9FXI - chain A; structure by X-ray diffraction, 3.06 A resolution.

== Chain A ==
Name: Glutaminyl-peptide cyclotransferase
From: Homo sapiens
Notes: EC 2.3.2.5
UniProt: Q16769 (QPCT_HUMAN); residues 32-361 here = UniProt positions 32-361
Chain sequence (341 residues; row label = number of the first residue in the row):
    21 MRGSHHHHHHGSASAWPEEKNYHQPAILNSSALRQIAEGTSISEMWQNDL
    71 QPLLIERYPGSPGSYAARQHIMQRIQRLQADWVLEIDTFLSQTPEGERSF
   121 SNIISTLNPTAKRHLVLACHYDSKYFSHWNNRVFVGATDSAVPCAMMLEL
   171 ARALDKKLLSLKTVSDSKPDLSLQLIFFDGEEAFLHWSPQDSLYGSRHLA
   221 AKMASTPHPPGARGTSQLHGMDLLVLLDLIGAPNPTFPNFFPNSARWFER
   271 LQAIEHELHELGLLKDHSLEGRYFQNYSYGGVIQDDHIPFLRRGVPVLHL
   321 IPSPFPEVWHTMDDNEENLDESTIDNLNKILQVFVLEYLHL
Not modelled in the structure: 21-33, 184-185
Differences from the reference sequence: initiating methionine (21); expression tag (22-31); engineered mutation Glu115 (Tyr in Q16769), Glu117 (Tyr in Q16769)
Metal / ion sites: Co2+: Asp159, Glu202, His330 (together with S77)
Ligand contacts: S77: His140, Lys144, Asp159, Glu201, Glu202, Trp207, Asp248, Leu249, Gln304, Asp305, Ile321, Phe325, Trp329, His330
Curated features (UniProtKB/Swiss-Prot):
  - active site (Proton acceptor): Glu201, Asp248
  - binding site (Zn(2+)): Asp159, Glu202, His330
  - glycosylation (N-linked (GlcNAc...) asparagine): Asn49, Asn296
  - natural variant: Arg54 (R54W: Lowers activity by approximately 30%)
  - mutagenesis: Lys144 (K144A: Lowers activity by approximately 40%), Phe146 (F146A: Lowers activity by approximately 30%), Ser160 (S160A: Reduces activity by about 50%; S160G: Reduces activity by 96%), Glu201 (E201D: Reduces activity by about 98%; E201L/Q: Abolishes activity), Trp207 (W207L: Greatly lowers activity), Asp248 (D248A: Reduces activity by 99%; D248Q: Abolishes activity), Gln304 (Q304L: Lowers activity by approximately 35%), Asp305 (D305A/E/L: Abolishes activity; D305N: Reduces activity by 99%), His319 (H319L: Reduces activity by 87%), Phe325 (F325A: Greatly lowers activity), Trp329 (W329A: Abolishes activity)
Reported in the primary citation:
  - Co2+ coordination: Asp159, Glu202, His330
  - binding site for the ligand S77: Lys144, Trp207, Gln304, Ile321, Phe325, Trp329, His330

== Overview ==
Chain A binds S77. The Co2+ site is built by Asp159, Glu202 and His330. UniProt lists active-site residues
Glu201 and Asp248, 3 Zn2+-binding residues and 11 mutagenesis sites. The paper reports a binding site for the
ligand S77 at Lys144, Trp207 and Gln304 among others; Co2+ coordination by Asp159, Glu202 and His330.
Chain A is Glutaminyl-peptide cyclotransferase (Homo sapiens); the structure, Crystal structure of
cobalt(II)-substituted double mutant Y115E Y117E human Glutaminyl Cyclase in complex with SEN177, was
determined by X-ray diffraction together with 9FXG, 9FXH and 9FXJ from the same study.
